9D93 - chains Ma and Mb of the 45 polymer chains in the assembly; structure by electron microscopy, 2.85 A resolution.

Chain Ma (and Mb):
Name: Tail tip cage, gp23
Organism: Mycobacterium phage Bxb1
Notes: chain Mb of this document is another copy of the same molecule, construct and numbering; everything in this record applies to it too
UniProtKB: Q9B098 (Q9B098_BPMB1); residue numbers follow UniProt; this construct covers 1-685
Amino-acid sequence (685 residues; each row starts with the number of its first residue):
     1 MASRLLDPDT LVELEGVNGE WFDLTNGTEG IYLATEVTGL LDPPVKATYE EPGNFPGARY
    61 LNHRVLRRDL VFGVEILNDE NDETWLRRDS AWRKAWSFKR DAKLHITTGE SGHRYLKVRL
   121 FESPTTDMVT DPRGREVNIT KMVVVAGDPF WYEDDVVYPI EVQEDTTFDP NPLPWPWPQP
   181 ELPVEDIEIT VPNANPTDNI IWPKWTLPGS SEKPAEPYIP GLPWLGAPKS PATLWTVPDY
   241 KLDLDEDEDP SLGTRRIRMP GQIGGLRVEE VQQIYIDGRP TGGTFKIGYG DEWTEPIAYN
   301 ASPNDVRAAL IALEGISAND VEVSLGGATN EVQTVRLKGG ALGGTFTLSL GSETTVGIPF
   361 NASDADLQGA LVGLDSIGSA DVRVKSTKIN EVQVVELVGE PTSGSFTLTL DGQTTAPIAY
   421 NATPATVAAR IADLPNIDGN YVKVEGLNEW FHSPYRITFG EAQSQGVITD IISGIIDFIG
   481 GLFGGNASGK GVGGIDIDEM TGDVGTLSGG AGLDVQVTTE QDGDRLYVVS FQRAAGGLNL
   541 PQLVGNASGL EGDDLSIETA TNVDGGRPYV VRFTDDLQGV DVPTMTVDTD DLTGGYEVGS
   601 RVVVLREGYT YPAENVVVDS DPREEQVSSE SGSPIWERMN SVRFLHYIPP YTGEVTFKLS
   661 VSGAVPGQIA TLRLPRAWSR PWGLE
Not modelled in the structure: 1, 464-477

Chain Ma / chain Mb interface:
Pairs across the interface (89; chain Ma residue first):
  N62(Ma) - N54(Mb)
  H63(Ma) - N54(Mb)  hydrogen bond (backbone-side chain)
  R64(Ma) - E51(Mb)
  R64(Ma) - P52(Mb)  hydrogen bond (side chain-backbone)
  R64(Ma) - G53(Mb)  hydrogen bond (side chain-backbone)
  R64(Ma) - N54(Mb)
  R64(Ma) - F55(Mb)  hydrogen bond (side chain-backbone)
  R64(Ma) - G57(Mb)  hydrogen bond (side chain-backbone)
  V65(Ma) - F55(Mb)
  V65(Ma) - P56(Mb)
  V65(Ma) - G57(Mb)  hydrogen bond (backbone-backbone)
  L66(Ma) - E51(Mb)
  L66(Ma) - G57(Mb)
  R67(Ma) - E51(Mb)  hydrogen bond (backbone-side chain)
  R67(Ma) - G57(Mb)
  R67(Ma) - A58(Mb)
  N78(Ma) - R4(Mb)  hydrogen bond (backbone-side chain)
  N78(Ma) - L6(Mb)
  D79(Ma) - R4(Mb)
  E80(Ma) - R4(Mb)  salt bridge
  T84(Ma) - E110(Mb)  hydrogen bond
  W85(Ma) - W682(Mb)  hydrophobic
  L86(Ma) - E110(Mb)
  L86(Ma) - W682(Mb)  hydrophobic
  R87(Ma) - E110(Mb)  salt bridge
  R87(Ma) - S111(Mb)  hydrogen bond
  R87(Ma) - E685(Mb)  salt bridge
  D89(Ma) - R680(Mb)  salt bridge
  S90(Ma) - G683(Mb)
  S90(Ma) - L684(Mb)  hydrogen bond (side chain-backbone)
  R93(Ma) - D42(Mb)  salt bridge
  R93(Ma) - R680(Mb)
  R93(Ma) - L684(Mb)
  K94(Ma) - Y651(Mb)
  K94(Ma) - L684(Mb)
  K94(Ma) - E685(Mb)  hydrogen bond (side chain-backbone)
  F98(Ma) - V45(Mb)  hydrophobic
  F98(Ma) - Y60(Mb)
  F98(Ma) - H63(Mb)
  K99(Ma) - Y60(Mb)
  R119(Ma) - Y49(Mb)
  R119(Ma) - Y60(Mb)
  F121(Ma) - A47(Mb)
  S123(Ma) - D42(Mb)
  S123(Ma) - P43(Mb)  hydrogen bond (side chain-backbone)
  S123(Ma) - V45(Mb)
  P124(Ma) - D42(Mb)
  T126(Ma) - L41(Mb)
  M128(Ma) - E36(Mb)
  M128(Ma) - V37(Mb)  hydrogen bond (backbone-backbone)
  M128(Ma) - L40(Mb)  hydrophobic
  M128(Ma) - L41(Mb)  hydrophobic
  M128(Ma) - W682(Mb)  hydrophobic
  V129(Ma) - T35(Mb)
  V129(Ma) - E36(Mb)  hydrogen bond (backbone-backbone)
  D131(Ma) - P8(Mb)
  D131(Ma) - T10(Mb)  hydrogen bond
  P132(Ma) - W682(Mb)  hydrophobic
  R133(Ma) - P8(Mb)
  R133(Ma) - D9(Mb)  salt bridge
  R133(Ma) - T10(Mb)  hydrogen bond
  R133(Ma) - T108(Mb)
  G134(Ma) - L6(Mb)
  G134(Ma) - P8(Mb)
  R135(Ma) - L6(Mb)
  E136(Ma) - L6(Mb)
  V145(Ma) - Y49(Mb)
  G147(Ma) - G57(Mb)
  G147(Ma) - A58(Mb)  hydrogen bond (backbone-backbone)
  P149(Ma) - P56(Mb)
  P149(Ma) - G57(Mb)
  F150(Ma) - P56(Mb)  hydrophobic
  E400(Ma) - V372(Mb)
  E400(Ma) - G378(Mb)
  E400(Ma) - S379(Mb)  hydrogen bond
  T402(Ma) - F483(Mb)
  E449(Ma) - R383(Mb)  salt bridge
  E449(Ma) - I479(Mb)
  W450(Ma) - V372(Mb)  hydrophobic
  W450(Ma) - S379(Mb)
  W450(Ma) - I479(Mb)
  W450(Ma) - G480(Mb)
  W450(Ma) - F483(Mb)  hydrophobic
  F451(Ma) - F478(Mb)
  F451(Ma) - I479(Mb)  hydrogen bond (backbone-backbone)
  F451(Ma) - G480(Mb)
  H452(Ma) - F478(Mb)
  A511(Ma) - D375(Mb)
  R623(Ma) - F55(Mb)
Interface residues without a listed pair, chain Ma (46 interface residues in all): T130, N448
Interface residues without a listed pair, chain Mb (49 interface residues in all): P44, G369, L374, I377, G481, R533

In short:
The interface between chain Ma and chain Mb involves 46 residues on one side and 49 on the other; the contacts
include 20 hydrogen bonds and 7 salt bridges. Polar contacts include E80(Ma)-R4(Mb), R87(Ma)-E110(Mb) and
R87(Ma)-E685(Mb).
Chain Ma and chain Mb are both Tail tip cage, gp23 (Mycobacterium phage Bxb1); the structure,
Mycobacteriophage Bxb1 tail tip - Composite map and model, was determined by electron microscopy (same
publication as 9D9W, 9D94, 9D9L and 9D9X).
